Entry 7ORO (electron microscopy, 2.90 A resolution); this record covers chains S and A of the 5 polymer chains in the assembly.

[Chain S]
Molecule: 25-nt RNA strand
Sequence (25 nucleotides; row label = number of the first residue in the row):
     1 UAUCUAUACU UGGUAGUACA CUACU
Unresolved in the structure: 1-11

[Chain A]
Molecule: La Crosse virus polymerase
Organism: La Crosse orthobunyavirus
Notes: EC 2.7.7.48
UniProtKB: A5HC98 (L_BUNLC); numbering as in UniProt; present here: 1-1028, 1042-2263
Sequence (2276 residues; numbered 1 to 2263 plus 26 insertion-coded residues; 13 numbers in that range are skipped by the numbering (no residue carries them; nothing is unmodelled there); the number before each row is that of its first residue; a row labelled like 1028A-1028Z holds insertion residues (1028A, then the next letters in order)):
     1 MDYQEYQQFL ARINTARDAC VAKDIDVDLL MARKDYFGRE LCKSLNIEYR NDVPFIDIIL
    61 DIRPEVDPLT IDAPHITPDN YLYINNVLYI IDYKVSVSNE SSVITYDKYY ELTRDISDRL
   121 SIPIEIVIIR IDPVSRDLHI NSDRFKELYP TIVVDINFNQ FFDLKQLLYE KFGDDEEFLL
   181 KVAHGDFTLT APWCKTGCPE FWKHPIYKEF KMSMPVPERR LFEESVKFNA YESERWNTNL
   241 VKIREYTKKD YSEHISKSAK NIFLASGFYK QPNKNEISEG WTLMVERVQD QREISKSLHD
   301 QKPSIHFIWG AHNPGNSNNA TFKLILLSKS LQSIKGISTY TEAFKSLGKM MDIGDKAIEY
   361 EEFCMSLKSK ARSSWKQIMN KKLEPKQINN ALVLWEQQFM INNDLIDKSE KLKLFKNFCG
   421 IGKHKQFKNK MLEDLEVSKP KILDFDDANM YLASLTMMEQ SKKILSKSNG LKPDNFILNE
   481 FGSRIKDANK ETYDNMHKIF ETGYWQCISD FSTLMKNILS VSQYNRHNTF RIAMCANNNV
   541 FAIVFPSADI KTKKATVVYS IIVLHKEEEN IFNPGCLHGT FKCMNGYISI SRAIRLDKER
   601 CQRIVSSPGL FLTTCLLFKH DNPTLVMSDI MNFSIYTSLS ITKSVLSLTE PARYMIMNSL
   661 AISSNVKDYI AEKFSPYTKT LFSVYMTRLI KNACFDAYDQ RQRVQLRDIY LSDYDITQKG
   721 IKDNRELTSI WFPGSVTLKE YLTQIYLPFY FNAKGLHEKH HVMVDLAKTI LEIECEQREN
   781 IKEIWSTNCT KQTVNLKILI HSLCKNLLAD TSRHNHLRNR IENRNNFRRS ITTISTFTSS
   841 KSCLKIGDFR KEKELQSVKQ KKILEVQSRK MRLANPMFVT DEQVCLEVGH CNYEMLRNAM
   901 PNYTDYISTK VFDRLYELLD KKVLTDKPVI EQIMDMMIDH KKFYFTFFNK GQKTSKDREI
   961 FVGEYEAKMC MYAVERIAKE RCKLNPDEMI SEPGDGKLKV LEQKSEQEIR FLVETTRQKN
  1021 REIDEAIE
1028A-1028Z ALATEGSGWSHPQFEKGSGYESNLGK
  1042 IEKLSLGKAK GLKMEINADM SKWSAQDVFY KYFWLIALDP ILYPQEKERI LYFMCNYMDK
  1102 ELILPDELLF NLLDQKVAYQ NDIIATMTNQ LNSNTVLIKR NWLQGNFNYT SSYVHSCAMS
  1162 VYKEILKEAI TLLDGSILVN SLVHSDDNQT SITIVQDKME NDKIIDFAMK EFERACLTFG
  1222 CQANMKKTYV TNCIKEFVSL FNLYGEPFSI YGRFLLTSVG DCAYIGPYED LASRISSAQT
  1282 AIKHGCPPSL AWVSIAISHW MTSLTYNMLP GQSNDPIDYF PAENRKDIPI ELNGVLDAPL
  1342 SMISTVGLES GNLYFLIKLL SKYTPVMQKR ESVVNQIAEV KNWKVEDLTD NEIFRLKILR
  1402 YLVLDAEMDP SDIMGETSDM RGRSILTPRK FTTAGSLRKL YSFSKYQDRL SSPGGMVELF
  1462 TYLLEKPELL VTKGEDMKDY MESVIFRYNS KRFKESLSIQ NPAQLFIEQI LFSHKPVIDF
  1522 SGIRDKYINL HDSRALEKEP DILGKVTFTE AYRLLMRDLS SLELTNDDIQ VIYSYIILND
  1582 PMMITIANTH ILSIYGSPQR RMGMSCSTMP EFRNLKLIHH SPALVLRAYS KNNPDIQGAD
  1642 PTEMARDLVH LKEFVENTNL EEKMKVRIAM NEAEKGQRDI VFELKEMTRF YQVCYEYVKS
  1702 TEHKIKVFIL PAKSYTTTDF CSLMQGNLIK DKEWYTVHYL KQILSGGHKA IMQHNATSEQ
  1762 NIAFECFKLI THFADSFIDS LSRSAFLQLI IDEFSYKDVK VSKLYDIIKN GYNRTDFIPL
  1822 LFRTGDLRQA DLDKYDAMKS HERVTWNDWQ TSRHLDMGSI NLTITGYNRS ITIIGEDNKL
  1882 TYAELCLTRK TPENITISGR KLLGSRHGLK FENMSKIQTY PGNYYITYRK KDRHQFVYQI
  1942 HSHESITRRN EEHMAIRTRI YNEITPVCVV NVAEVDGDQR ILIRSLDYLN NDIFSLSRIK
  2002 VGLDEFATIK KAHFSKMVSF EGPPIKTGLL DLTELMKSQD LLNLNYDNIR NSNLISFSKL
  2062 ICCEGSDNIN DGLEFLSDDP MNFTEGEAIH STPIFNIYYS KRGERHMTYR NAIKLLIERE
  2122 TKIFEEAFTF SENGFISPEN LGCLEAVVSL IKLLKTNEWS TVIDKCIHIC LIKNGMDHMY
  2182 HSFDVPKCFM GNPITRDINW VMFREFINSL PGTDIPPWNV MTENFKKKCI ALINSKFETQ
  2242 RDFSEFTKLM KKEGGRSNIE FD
Unresolved in the structure: 425-436, 549-553, 855-892, 1028A-1028Z, 1531-1543, 1841-1981, 2191-2198, 2239-2263
Differences from the reference sequence: engineered mutation Lys34 (His in A5HC98); insertion (1028G-1028S)
Metal / ion sites: Mg2+ near Asp1188 (its only coordinating residue here); Zn2+: Cys2064, His2169, Asp2178, His2182
From the paper describing this entry:
  - conformationally variable residues (helix shift, loop rearrangement): Gly1423 to Leu1441
  - mutagenesis - H34K: abolished catalytic activity (citing earlier work)
  - mutagenesis - M989A: decreased catalytic activity on 25-mer product
  - mutagenesis - I990A: increased catalytic activity on 25-mer
  - mutagenesis - M989A, S991A: unchanged catalytic activity
  - mutagenesis - S991A (13.8-fold): increased catalytic activity on replication products

[Chain S / chain A interface]
Contacting residue pairs (69; chain S residue first):
  A15(S) - His527(A)  stacking on the base
  G16(S) - His527(A)  salt bridge to the phosphate
  U17(S) - Lys382(A)  phosphate contact
  U17(S) - Asn525(A)  base contact
  U17(S) - Arg526(A)  salt bridge to the phosphate
  U17(S) - His527(A)  base contact
  A18(S) - Leu367(A)  base contact
  A18(S) - Lys370(A)  base contact
  A18(S) - Ala371(A)  base contact
  A18(S) - Gln377(A)  sugar contact
  A18(S) - Ile378(A)  hydrogen bond to the sugar
  A18(S) - Lys381(A)  base contact
  A18(S) - Leu383(A)  base contact
  A18(S) - Trp395(A)  base contact
  A18(S) - Tyr524(A)  sugar contact
  A18(S) - Arg526(A)  salt bridge to the phosphate
  C19(S) - Lys368(A)  sugar contact
  C19(S) - Gln377(A)  hydrogen bond to the phosphate
  C19(S) - Trp395(A)  stacking on the base
  C19(S) - Gln398(A)  hydrogen bond to the base
  C19(S) - Tyr524(A)  hydrogen bond to the phosphate
  C19(S) - Arg531(A)  hydrogen bond to the base
  C19(S) - Phe1513(A)  phosphate contact
  C19(S) - Lys1516(A)  salt bridge to the phosphate
  A20(S) - Lys368(A)  phosphate contact
  A20(S) - Arg372(A)  salt bridge to the phosphate
  A20(S) - Glu396(A)  base contact
  A20(S) - Gln397(A)  base contact
  A20(S) - Lys516(A)  sugar contact
  A20(S) - Asn517(A)  base contact
  A20(S) - Ser520(A)  base contact
  A20(S) - Val521(A)  base contact
  A20(S) - Asn1308(A)  hydrogen bond to the phosphate
  A20(S) - Ile1511(A)  sugar contact
  A20(S) - Leu1512(A)  sugar contact
  A20(S) - Ser1514(A)  phosphate contact
  A20(S) - His1515(A)  phosphate contact
  C21(S) - Arg372(A)  salt bridge to the phosphate
  C21(S) - Glu396(A)  hydrogen bond to the base
  C21(S) - Gln397(A)  hydrogen bond to the base
  C21(S) - Lys516(A)  sugar contact
  C21(S) - Asn517(A)  sugar contact
  C21(S) - Met534(A)  base contact
  C21(S) - Asn1308(A)  sugar contact
  C21(S) - Gln1313(A)  phosphate contact
  C21(S) - His1515(A)  salt bridge to the phosphate
  U22(S) - Ala320(A)  sugar contact
  U22(S) - Lys368(A)  hydrogen bond to the base
  U22(S) - Arg372(A)  base contact
  U22(S) - Glu396(A)  base contact
  U22(S) - Gln1313(A)  phosphate contact
  A23(S) - Asn318(A)  hydrogen bond to the sugar
  A23(S) - Lys323(A)  hydrogen bond to the base
  A23(S) - Thr513(A)  base contact
  A23(S) - Met534(A)  hydrogen bond to the base
  A23(S) - Cys535(A)  hydrogen bond to the base
  A23(S) - Ala536(A)  base contact
  C24(S) - Leu471(A)  base contact
  C24(S) - Lys472(A)  hydrogen bond to the base
  C24(S) - Asp474(A)  base contact
  U25(S) - His312(A)  phosphate contact
  U25(S) - Asn313(A)  phosphate contact
  U25(S) - Pro314(A)  phosphate contact
  U25(S) - Asn318(A)  sugar contact
  U25(S) - Leu471(A)  base contact
  U25(S) - Gln506(A)  hydrogen bond to the base
  U25(S) - Ala536(A)  hydrogen bond to the sugar
  U25(S) - Asn537(A)  sugar contact
  U25(S) - Asn538(A)  hydrogen bond to the phosphate
Interface residues without a listed pair, chain A (49 interface residues in all): Leu394, Ser1314

[In short]
11 residues of chain S face 49 of chain A across their interface, with 17 hydrogen bonds, 7 salt bridges and 2
aromatic stacking contacts. Polar contacts include C19(S)-Gln398(A), C19(S)-Arg531(A) and C21(S)-Glu396(A).
The paper reports that H34K of chain A abolishes catalytic activity; conformational variability at Gly1423(A);
4 substitutions were tested in all.
Here chain S is a 25-nt RNA strand and chain A is La Crosse virus polymerase (La Crosse orthobunyavirus).
Entry 7ORO (La Crosse virus polymerase at replication early-elongation stage) was determined by electron
microscopy together with 7ORI, 7ORJ, 7ORK, 7ORL and 7ORM from the same study.
